Entry 6IUD (X-ray diffraction, 2.51 A resolution); this record covers chains C and F of the 6 polymer chains in the assembly.

# Chain C
Molecule: SpoOJ regulator (Soj)
Source organism: Helicobacter pylori (strain ATCC 700392 / 26695)
Reference sequence: O25759 (O25759_HELPY); residue numbers follow UniProt; this construct covers 1-264
Sequence (276 residues; each row starts with the number of its first residue; numbers below 1 keep their minus sign (Met-11 is residue -11)):
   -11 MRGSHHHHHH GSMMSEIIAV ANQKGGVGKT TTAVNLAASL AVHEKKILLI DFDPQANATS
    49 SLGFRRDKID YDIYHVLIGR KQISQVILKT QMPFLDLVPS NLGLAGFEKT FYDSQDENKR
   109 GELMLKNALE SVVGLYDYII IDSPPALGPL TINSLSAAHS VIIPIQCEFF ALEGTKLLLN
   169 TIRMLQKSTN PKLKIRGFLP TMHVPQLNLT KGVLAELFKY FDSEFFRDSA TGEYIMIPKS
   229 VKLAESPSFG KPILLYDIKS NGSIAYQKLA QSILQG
Not modelled in the structure: -11 to 0
Sequence notes: initiating methionine (-11); expression tag (-10 to 0)
Metal / ion sites: Mg2+: Thr18 (together with ADP)
Ligand contacts:
  - ADP (adenosine-5'-diphosphate), molecule 1: Lys12, Gly13, Gly14, Val15, Gly16, Lys17, Thr18, Thr19, Asn45, Met190, Ile225, Pro226, Lys227, Ser228, Val229, Leu231, Ala232
  - ADP, molecule 2: Lys12, Glu156, Phe158
From the paper describing this entry:
  - mutagenesis - K199E, K199E/K230E (Kd 308 nM), K230E: decreased binding to the 24-nt DNA strand
  - mutagenesis - K199E/K227E/K230E/K247E: abolished binding to the 24-nt DNA strand

# Chain F
Molecule: 24-nt DNA strand
Sequence (24 nucleotides; row label = number of the first residue in the row):
     1 AGGGTGTTCC ACGTGAAACA GGGA

# How chain C and chain F interact
Pairs across the interface - 5 pairs, chain C then chain F:
  Gln194(C) - DC10(F)  sugar contact
  Lys227(C) - DC12(F)  phosphate contact
  Ser228(C) - DC12(F)  phosphate contact
  Val229(C) - DC12(F)  hydrogen bond to the phosphate
  Val229(C) - DG13(F)  phosphate contact
Interface residues without a listed pair, chain C (5 interface residues in all): Glu233
Interface residues without a listed pair, chain F (4 interface residues in all): DA11

# Overview
The interface between chain C and chain F involves 5 residues on one side and 4 on the other; the contacts
include 1 hydrogen bond. The hydrogen-bonded pair is Val229(C)-DC12(F). From the paper: K199E, K199E/K230E and
K230E of chain C reduce binding to the 24-nt DNA strand; K199E/K227E/K230E/K247E of chain C abolish binding to
the 24-nt DNA strand.
Here chain C is SpoOJ regulator (Soj) (Helicobacter pylori (strain ATCC 700392 / 26695)) and chain F is a
24-nt DNA strand. Entry 6IUD (Structure of Helicobacter pylori Soj-ADP complex bound to DNA) was determined by
X-ray diffraction, deposited together with 6IUC.
